3ZGF - chains A and B; structure by X-ray diffraction, 1.70 A resolution.

# Chain A (and B)
Molecule: Histo-blood group abo system transferase
From: Homo sapiens
Notes: EC 2.4.1.37, 2.4.1.40; fragment: extracellular catalytic domain, residues 64-354; chain B of this document is another copy of the same molecule, construct and numbering; everything in this record applies to it too
Reference sequence: P16442 (BGAT_HUMAN); residue numbers follow UniProt; this construct covers 64-354
Sequence (298 residues; each row starts with the number of its first residue):
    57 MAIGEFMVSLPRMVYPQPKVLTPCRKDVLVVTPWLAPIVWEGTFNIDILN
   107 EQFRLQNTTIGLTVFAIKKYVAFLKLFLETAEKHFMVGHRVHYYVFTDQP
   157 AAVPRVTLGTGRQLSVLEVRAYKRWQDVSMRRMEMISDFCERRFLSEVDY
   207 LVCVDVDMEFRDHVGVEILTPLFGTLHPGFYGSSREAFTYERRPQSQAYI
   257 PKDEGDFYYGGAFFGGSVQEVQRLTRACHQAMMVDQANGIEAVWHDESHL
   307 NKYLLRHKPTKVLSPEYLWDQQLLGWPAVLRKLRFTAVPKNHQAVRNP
Unresolved in the structure: 57-63 (chain B: 57-64, 346-354)
Sequence notes: expression tag (57-63); engineered mutation Gly266 (Leu in P16442), Ala268 (Gly in P16442)
Small-molecule neighbours: UDP (uridine-5'-diphosphate): Phe121, Ala122, Ile123, Lys124, Tyr126, Trp181, Val184, Ser185, Arg188, Asp211, Val212, Asp213, Lys346, Val351, Arg352
From the paper describing this entry:
  - binding site for 1-(2-nitrophenyl)ethyl udp-galactose: Trp181, Glu303
  - conformationally variable residues (loop rearrangement): Arg176 to Arg199

# How chain A and chain B interact
Pairs across the interface (105; chain A residue first):
  Val64(A) - His313(B)
  Ser65(A) - Arg312(B)
  Ser65(A) - His313(B)  hydrogen bond
  Leu66(A) - Arg312(B)  hydrogen bond (backbone-side chain)
  Leu66(A) - Lys314(B)
  Pro67(A) - Arg312(B)
  Arg68(A) - Pro257(B)
  Arg68(A) - Asp259(B)  salt bridge
  Arg68(A) - Glu260(B)  salt bridge
  Arg68(A) - Arg312(B)
  Met69(A) - Glu260(B)
  Val70(A) - Asp259(B)
  Tyr71(A) - Arg241(B)  hydrogen bond (backbone-side chain)
  Tyr71(A) - Asp262(B)  hydrogen bond
  Tyr71(A) - Lys314(B)  hydrogen bond
  Pro72(A) - Arg241(B)
  Gln73(A) - Ser239(B)  hydrogen bond (side chain-backbone)
  Gln73(A) - Ser240(B)
  Gln73(A) - Arg241(B)  hydrogen bond (side chain-backbone)
  Gln73(A) - Phe244(B)
  Gln73(A) - Asp262(B)
  Pro74(A) - Pro89(B)
  Pro74(A) - Asp262(B)
  Pro74(A) - Phe263(B)  hydrophobic
  Lys75(A) - Leu85(B)
  Val76(A) - Val84(B)
  Val76(A) - Leu85(B)  hydrogen bond (backbone-backbone)
  Val76(A) - Trp96(B)  hydrophobic
  Val76(A) - Leu232(B)  hydrophobic
  Val76(A) - Tyr237(B)
  Val76(A) - Phe263(B)  hydrophobic
  Leu77(A) - Asp83(B)
  Leu77(A) - Val335(B)  hydrophobic
  Thr78(A) - Leu85(B)
  Pro79(A) - Lys82(B)
  Pro79(A) - Val84(B)
  Cys80(A) - Leu85(B)
  Cys80(A) - Val87(B)  hydrophobic
  Lys82(A) - Pro79(B)
  Lys82(A) - Lys82(B)
  Asp83(A) - Leu77(B)
  Val84(A) - Val76(B)
  Val84(A) - Pro79(B)
  Leu85(A) - Lys75(B)
  Leu85(A) - Val76(B)  hydrogen bond (backbone-backbone)
  Leu85(A) - Thr78(B)
  Leu85(A) - Cys80(B)  hydrophobic
  Val86(A) - Val86(B)  hydrophobic
  Val86(A) - Val87(B)
  Val87(A) - Cys80(B)  hydrophobic
  Val87(A) - Val86(B)
  Thr88(A) - Thr99(B)
  Pro89(A) - Pro74(B)
  Pro89(A) - Thr99(B)
  Pro89(A) - Phe100(B)
  Pro89(A) - Asn101(B)  hydrogen bond (backbone-backbone)
  Trp90(A) - Leu105(B)
  Trp90(A) - Gln108(B)
  Leu91(A) - Pro93(B)
  Leu91(A) - Thr99(B)
  Leu91(A) - Phe100(B)  hydrophobic
  Leu91(A) - Glu223(B)
  Leu91(A) - Lys317(B)
  Pro93(A) - Leu91(B)
  Trp96(A) - Val76(B)  hydrophobic
  Thr99(A) - Thr88(B)
  Thr99(A) - Pro89(B)
  Thr99(A) - Leu91(B)
  Phe100(A) - Pro89(B)
  Phe100(A) - Leu91(B)  hydrophobic
  Asn101(A) - Pro89(B)  hydrogen bond (backbone-backbone)
  Ile104(A) - Trp90(B)  hydrophobic
  Leu105(A) - Trp90(B)
  Leu105(A) - Leu91(B)  hydrophobic
  Gln108(A) - Trp90(B)
  Gln108(A) - Lys314(B)
  Glu223(A) - Leu91(B)
  Tyr237(A) - Val76(B)
  Ser239(A) - Gln73(B)  hydrogen bond (backbone-side chain)
  Ser240(A) - Gln73(B)
  Arg241(A) - Tyr71(B)  hydrogen bond (side chain-backbone)
  Arg241(A) - Pro72(B)
  Arg241(A) - Gln73(B)  hydrogen bond (backbone-side chain)
  Phe244(A) - Gln73(B)
  Pro257(A) - Arg68(B)
  Asp259(A) - Arg68(B)  salt bridge
  Asp259(A) - Val70(B)
  Glu260(A) - Arg68(B)  salt bridge
  Glu260(A) - Met69(B)
  Asp262(A) - Tyr71(B)  hydrogen bond
  Asp262(A) - Gln73(B)
  Asp262(A) - Pro74(B)
  Phe263(A) - Pro74(B)  hydrophobic
  Phe263(A) - Val76(B)  hydrophobic
  Arg312(A) - Ser65(B)
  Arg312(A) - Leu66(B)  hydrogen bond (backbone-backbone)
  Arg312(A) - Pro67(B)
  Arg312(A) - Arg68(B)
  His313(A) - Ser65(B)
  Lys314(A) - Leu66(B)
  Lys314(A) - Tyr71(B)  hydrogen bond
  Lys314(A) - Ile104(B)
  Lys314(A) - Gln108(B)
  Lys317(A) - Leu91(B)
  Val335(A) - Leu77(B)  hydrophobic
Other interface residues (no listed pair), chain A (56 interface residues in all): Arg81, Leu232, Gly238, Glu242, Gly261
Other interface residues (no listed pair), chain B (56 interface residues in all): Arg81, Val95, Gly238, Gly261, Leu311

# Summary
The chain A/chain B interface involves 56 residues from each chain; the contacts include 17 hydrogen bonds and
4 salt bridges. Among the polar pairs are Arg68(A)-Asp259(B), Arg68(A)-Glu260(B) and Ser65(A)-His313(B).
Ligands of chain A: UDP. From the paper: a binding site for 1-(2-nitrophenyl)ethyl udp-galactose at Trp181(A)
and Glu303(A); conformational variability at Arg176(A).
Chain A and chain B are both Histo-blood group abo system transferase (Homo sapiens); the structure, Crystal
structure of the Fucosylgalactoside alpha N- acetylgalactosaminyltransferase (GTA, cisAB mutant L266G, G268A)
in complex with ..., was determined by X-ray diffraction, deposited together with 3ZGG.
